Entry 6UIX (electron microscopy, 3.50 A resolution); this record covers chains A and K of the 22 polymer chains in the assembly.

# Chain A (and K)
Name: Calcium homeostasis modulator protein 2
From: Homo sapiens
Notes: chain K of this document is another copy of the same molecule, construct and numbering; everything in this record applies to it too
UniProtKB: Q9HA72 (CAHM2_HUMAN); residue numbers follow UniProt; this construct covers 1-323
Chain sequence (331 residues; numbered 1 to 331; the number before each row is that of its first residue):
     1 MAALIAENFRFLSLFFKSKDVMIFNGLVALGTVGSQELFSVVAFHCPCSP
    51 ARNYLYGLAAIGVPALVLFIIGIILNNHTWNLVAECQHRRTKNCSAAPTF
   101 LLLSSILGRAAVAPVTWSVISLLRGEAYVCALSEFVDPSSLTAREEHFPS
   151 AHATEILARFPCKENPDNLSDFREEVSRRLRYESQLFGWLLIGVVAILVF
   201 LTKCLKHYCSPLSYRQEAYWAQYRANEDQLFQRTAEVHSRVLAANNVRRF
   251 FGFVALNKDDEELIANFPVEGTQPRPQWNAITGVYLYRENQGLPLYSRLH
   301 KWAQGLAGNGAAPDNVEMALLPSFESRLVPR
Not modelled in the structure: 1-31, 307-331
Sequence notes: expression tag (324-331)
Disulfides: C46-C130, C48-C162
Swiss-Prot annotation at these positions:
  - region: L14 to F39 (Central pore), E145 to H152 (Hemichannel docking), Y214 to F251 (Intersubunit interaction)
  - site: N168 (Not N-glycosylated)
  - mutagenesis: M1 to R52 (Does not affect intrasubunit interactions), M1 to D20 (Markedly reduces the inhibition by ruthenium red. Does not affect Ca(2+)-dependent inactivation of the channel), R10 (R10A: Markedly reduces the inhibition by ruthenium red at negative membrane potentials. Does not affect Ca(2+)-dependent inactivation of the channel), E37 (E37R: Reduces the inhibition by ruthenium red), A143 to E146 (Prevents gap junction formation), H238 (H238A: Decreases intrasubunit interactions), F251 (F251A: Decreases intrasubunit interactions)

# Interface between chain A and chain K
Contacting residue pairs (94; chain A residue first):
  V41(A) with I120(K), hydrophobic; L123(K), hydrophobic; R124(K)
  V42(A) with W189(K), hydrophobic
  H45(A) with R181(K); Q185(K)
  P47(A) with R178(K); Y182(K), hydrophobic
  C48(A) with R178(K)
  R52(A) with R179(K); Y182(K)
  L55(A) with Y182(K)
  Y56(A) with Y182(K), hydrophobic; Q185(K), hydrogen bond
  V63(A) with W189(K)
  P64(A) with W189(K), hydrophobic
  V67(A) with A196(K), hydrophobic
  I70(A) with A196(K), hydrophobic; F200(K), hydrophobic
  I74(A) with F200(K), hydrophobic; K203(K)
  W80(A) with K203(K); C204(K), hydrophobic; H207(K)
  N81(A) with Y214(K), hydrogen bond
  V83(A) with H207(K); Y208(K), hydrophobic
  Q87(A) with H207(K); Y208(K), hydrogen bond (side chain-backbone)
  C162(A) with R178(K)
  E227(A) with R215(K), salt bridge
  Q232(A) with Q222(K)
  A235(A) with Y219(K); Q222(K)
  E236(A) with Q222(K), hydrogen bond (backbone-side chain); N226(K)
  H238(A) with Y219(K), hydrogen bond
  S239(A) with Y219(K); Q222(K), hydrogen bond (side chain-backbone); Y223(K); N226(K), hydrogen bond
  R240(A) with N226(K), hydrogen bond (backbone-side chain); Q229(K); L230(K)
  L242(A) with H300(K)
  A243(A) with Y223(K); N226(K); E227(K)
  A244(A) with L230(K), hydrophobic
  N246(A) with Y223(K), hydrogen bond; L299(K); H300(K); A303(K)
  V247(A) with F231(K), hydrophobic; T234(K); L299(K), hydrophobic
  R249(A) with W302(K); L306(K)
  F250(A) with F231(K), hydrophobic; Q273(K); Q277(K); I281(K), hydrophobic; L299(K), hydrophobic; W302(K), hydrophobic
  F251(A) with F231(K), hydrophobic; T234(K); A235(K)
  F253(A) with T234(K); V237(K), hydrophobic; H238(K); F267(K), hydrophobic
  V254(A) with F267(K)
  A255(A) with L230(K); R233(K); T234(K); V237(K), hydrophobic
  L256(A) with L230(K), hydrophobic
  T272(A) with L293(K); P294(K); Y296(K)
  Q273(A) with P294(K)
  R275(A) with P211(K); Q216(K); Y287(K); E289(K), salt bridge
  W278(A) with R215(K); Q216(K); Y219(K), hydrophobic; Y296(K)
  N279(A) with S213(K)
  I281(A) with R215(K)
  T282(A) with S213(K); Y214(K); R215(K)
Other interface residues (no listed pair), chain A (52 interface residues in all): C46, I73, A84, D228, F231, N257, D260, P274
Other interface residues (no listed pair), chain K (55 interface residues in all): L186, G193, I197, S210, L212, P268, W278, G292

# Summary
52 residues of chain A face 55 of chain K across their interface, with 9 hydrogen bonds and 2 salt bridges.
Polar pairs include E227(A)-R215(K), R275(A)-E289(K) and Y56(A)-Q185(K). UniProt lists 10 mutagenesis sites on
chain A.
Both chains are Calcium homeostasis modulator protein 2 (Homo sapiens). Entry 6UIX (Cryo-EM structure of human
CALHM2 gap junction) was determined by electron microscopy together with 6UIV and 6UIW from the same study.
